Entry 5ENS (X-ray diffraction, 2.80 A resolution); this record covers chains B and C of the 6 polymer chains in the assembly.

== Chain B ==
Protein: Multidrug efflux pump subunit AcrB
Source organism: Escherichia coli K-12
Reference sequence: P31224 (ACRB_ECOLI); residue numbers follow UniProt; this construct covers 39-329, 561-869
Sequence (609 residues; each row starts with the number of its first residue; note: 222 numbers in that range are skipped by the numbering (no residue carries them; nothing is unmodelled there)):
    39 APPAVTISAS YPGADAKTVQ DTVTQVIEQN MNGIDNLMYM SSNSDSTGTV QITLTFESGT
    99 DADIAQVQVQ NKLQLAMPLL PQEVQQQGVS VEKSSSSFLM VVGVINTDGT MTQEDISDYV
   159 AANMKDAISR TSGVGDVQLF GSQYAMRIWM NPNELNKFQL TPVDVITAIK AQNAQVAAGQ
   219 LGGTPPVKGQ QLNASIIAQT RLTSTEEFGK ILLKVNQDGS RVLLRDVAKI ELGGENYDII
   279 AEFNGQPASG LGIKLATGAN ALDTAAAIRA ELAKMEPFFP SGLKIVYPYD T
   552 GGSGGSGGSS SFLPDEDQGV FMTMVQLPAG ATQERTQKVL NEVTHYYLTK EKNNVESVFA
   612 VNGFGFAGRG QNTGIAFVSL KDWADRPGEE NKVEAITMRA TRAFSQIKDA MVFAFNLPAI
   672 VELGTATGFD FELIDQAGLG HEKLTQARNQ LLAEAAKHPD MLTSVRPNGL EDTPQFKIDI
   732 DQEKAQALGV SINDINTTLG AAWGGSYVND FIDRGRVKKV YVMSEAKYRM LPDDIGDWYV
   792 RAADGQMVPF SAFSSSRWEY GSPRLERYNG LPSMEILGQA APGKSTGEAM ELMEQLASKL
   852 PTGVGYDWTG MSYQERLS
Disordered / not traced: 552-568, 669-677, 865-869
Construct notes: linker (552-560)
From the paper describing this entry:
  - binding site for rhodamine 6g: F178, F628

== Chain C ==
Protein: Multidrug efflux pump subunit AcrB
Source organism: Escherichia coli K-12
Reference sequence: P31224 (ACRB_ECOLI); the construct has insertions or renumbered stretches relative to UniProt, so the offset changes along the chain: 39-326 = UniProt 39-326; 549-551 = UniProt 327-329; 561-869 = UniProt 561-869
Sequence (609 residues; row label = number of the first residue in the row; note: 222 numbers in that range are skipped by the numbering (no residue carries them; nothing is unmodelled there)):
    39 APPAVTISAS YPGADAKTVQ DTVTQVIEQN MNGIDNLMYM SSNSDSTGTV QITLTFESGT
    99 DADIAQVQVQ NKLQLAMPLL PQEVQQQGVS VEKSSSSFLM VVGVINTDGT MTQEDISDYV
   159 AANMKDAISR TSGVGDVQLF GSQYAMRIWM NPNELNKFQL TPVDVITAIK AQNAQVAAGQ
   219 LGGTPPVKGQ QLNASIIAQT RLTSTEEFGK ILLKVNQDGS RVLLRDVAKI ELGGENYDII
   279 AEFNGQPASG LGIKLATGAN ALDTAAAIRA ELAKMEPFFP SGLKIVYP
   549 YDTGGSGGSG GSSSFLPDED QGVFMTMVQL PAGATQERTQ KVLNEVTHYY LTKEKNNVES
   609 VFAVNGFGFA GRGQNTGIAF VSLKDWADRP GEENKVEAIT MRATRAFSQI KDAMVFAFNL
   669 PAIVELGTAT GFDFELIDQA GLGHEKLTQA RNQLLAEAAK HPDMLTSVRP NGLEDTPQFK
   729 IDIDQEKAQA LGVSINDINT TLGAAWGGSY VNDFIDRGRV KKVYVMSEAK YRMLPDDIGD
   789 WYVRAADGQM VPFSAFSSSR WEYGSPRLER YNGLPSMEIL GQAAPGKSTG EAMELMEQLA
   849 SKLPTGVGYD WTGMSYQERL S
Disordered / not traced: 549-569, 669-676, 865-869
Construct notes: linker (552-560)
Residues lining bound ligands: rhodamine 6g (RHQ): F136, V139, Q151, Q176, F178, G179, I277, A279, P326, F610, V612, F615, G616, F617, F628
From the paper describing this entry:
  - binding site for rhodamine 6g: F178, F628

== How chain B and chain C interact ==
Pairs across the interface - 125 pairs, chain B then chain C:
  D101(B) - I102(C)
  V105(B) - V105(C)  hydrophobic
  V105(B) - N109(C)
  Q108(B) - N109(C)  hydrogen bond
  Q108(B) - K110(C)
  N109(B) - N109(C)
  Q112(B) - N109(C)
  Q112(B) - Q112(C)
  M115(B) - L113(C)
  Q123(B) - P116(C)
  Q123(B) - L117(C)
  Q124(B) - L117(C)
  V127(B) - L113(C)  hydrophobic
  V129(B) - K110(C)  hydrogen bond (backbone-side chain)
  K131(B) - D73(C)  salt bridge
  N161(B) - Q687(C)
  D164(B) - Q67(C)
  S167(B) - N70(C)
  S167(B) - G71(C)  hydrogen bond (backbone-backbone)
  R168(B) - M69(C)
  R168(B) - N70(C)
  R168(B) - L75(C)
  R168(B) - M78(C)
  R168(B) - N820(C)  hydrogen bond (side chain-backbone)
  S170(B) - D73(C)
  S170(B) - N74(C)  hydrogen bond (side chain-backbone)
  A209(B) - I743(C)
  Q210(B) - Q733(C)
  Q210(B) - Q737(C)
  Q213(B) - T56(C)  hydrogen bond
  Q213(B) - T60(C)
  V214(B) - D53(C)
  V214(B) - T56(C)
  V214(B) - N747(C)
  A215(B) - Y49(C)  hydrophobic
  A215(B) - G51(C)
  A215(B) - A52(C)  hydrophobic
  A215(B) - G751(C)
  A216(B) - G51(C)  hydrogen bond (backbone-backbone)
  A216(B) - L750(C)  hydrophobic
  A216(B) - W754(C)
  G217(B) - G51(C)  hydrogen bond (backbone-backbone)
  G217(B) - W754(C)
  G217(B) - G755(C)
  Q218(B) - S84(C)  hydrogen bond (side chain-backbone)
  Q218(B) - W754(C)
  Q218(B) - R780(C)
  L219(B) - F727(C)  hydrophobic
  L219(B) - W754(C)  hydrophobic
  L219(B) - M781(C)
  L219(B) - L782(C)
  L219(B) - P783(C)
  L219(B) - W809(C)  hydrophobic
  G220(B) - Q622(C)  hydrogen bond (backbone-side chain)
  G220(B) - R780(C)
  G220(B) - M781(C)  hydrogen bond (backbone-backbone)
  G221(B) - Q622(C)
  G221(B) - R780(C)  hydrogen bond (backbone-side chain)
  G221(B) - M781(C)
  T222(B) - Y275(C)  hydrogen bond (side chain-backbone)
  T222(B) - D276(C)  hydrogen bond
  T222(B) - Q584(C)
  T222(B) - Q622(C)
  T222(B) - M774(C)
  T222(B) - R780(C)
  P223(B) - W187(C)  hydrophobic
  P223(B) - Y275(C)
  P223(B) - A777(C)
  P223(B) - R780(C)  hydrogen bond (backbone-side chain)
  P224(B) - Q584(C)
  P224(B) - M781(C)  hydrophobic
  V225(B) - A777(C)
  V225(B) - K778(C)
  V225(B) - M781(C)  hydrophobic
  K226(B) - E585(C)
  G227(B) - E585(C)  hydrogen bond (backbone-side chain)
  Q228(B) - T583(C)  hydrogen bond (backbone-side chain)
  Q228(B) - E585(C)
  Q228(B) - M781(C)  hydrogen bond (side chain-backbone)
  Q228(B) - L782(C)
  Q229(B) - G581(C)
  Q229(B) - T583(C)
  Q229(B) - R586(C)  hydrogen bond (backbone-side chain)
  L230(B) - T583(C)
  L230(B) - W809(C)  hydrophobic
  N231(B) - G581(C)  hydrogen bond (backbone-backbone)
  N231(B) - T583(C)
  N231(B) - Q622(C)  hydrogen bond
  A232(B) - P725(C)
  S233(B) - S84(C)
  S233(B) - Q726(C)
  S233(B) - F727(C)  hydrogen bond (backbone-backbone)
  I234(B) - F727(C)
  I234(B) - I729(C)  hydrophobic
  I234(B) - W754(C)  hydrophobic
  I235(B) - D53(C)
  I235(B) - Q726(C)
  I235(B) - F727(C)  hydrogen bond (backbone-backbone)
  I235(B) - K728(C)
  I235(B) - I729(C)  hydrogen bond (backbone-backbone)
  A236(B) - K728(C)  hydrogen bond (backbone-side chain)
  A236(B) - I729(C)
  Q237(B) - Q733(C)
  Q237(B) - I743(C)
  Q237(B) - N747(C)  hydrogen bond
  L250(B) - Q733(C)
  L250(B) - E734(C)
  L250(B) - Q737(C)  hydrogen bond (backbone-side chain)
  L251(B) - Q737(C)
  K252(B) - Q737(C)
  V253(B) - Q737(C)
  R259(B) - E734(C)  salt bridge
  K312(B) - N820(C)
  K312(B) - D858(C)  salt bridge
  F316(B) - Q687(C)
  F316(B) - V855(C)
  F316(B) - G856(C)
  I763(B) - D59(C)
  R765(B) - G689(C)
  G766(B) - Q63(C)  hydrogen bond (backbone-side chain)
  R767(B) - Q63(C)
  R767(B) - Q67(C)
  V768(B) - D59(C)
  V768(B) - Q63(C)  hydrogen bond (backbone-side chain)
  V768(B) - Q67(C)  hydrogen bond (backbone-side chain)
Other interface residues (no listed pair), chain B (60 interface residues in all): Q104, L111, G126, V172, R239
Other interface residues (no listed pair), chain C (70 interface residues in all): K55, T85, Q106, A582, I731, R818, G821, G854

== Summary ==
Chain B and chain C form an interface of 60 and 70 residues respectively, with 30 hydrogen bonds and 3 salt
bridges. Among the polar pairs are K131(B)-D73(C), R259(B)-E734(C) and K312(B)-D858(C). Ligands of chain C:
rhodamine 6g. From the paper: a binding site for rhodamine 6g at F178(B), F628(B) and F178(C) among others.
Chain B and chain C are both Multidrug efflux pump subunit AcrB (Escherichia coli K-12); the structure,
Rhodamine bound structure of bacterial efflux pump, was determined by X-ray diffraction (same publication as
5EN5, 5ENP, 5ENQ and 5ENT).
